Entry 1DZB (X-ray diffraction, 2.00 A resolution); this record covers chains A and X.

# Chain A
Name: Scfv fragment 1F9
From: Mus musculus
Notes: antibody fragment or engineered binder
Sequence (253 residues; numbered 1 to 322; 69 numbers in that range are skipped by the numbering (no residue carries them; nothing is unmodelled there); the number before each row is that of its first residue):
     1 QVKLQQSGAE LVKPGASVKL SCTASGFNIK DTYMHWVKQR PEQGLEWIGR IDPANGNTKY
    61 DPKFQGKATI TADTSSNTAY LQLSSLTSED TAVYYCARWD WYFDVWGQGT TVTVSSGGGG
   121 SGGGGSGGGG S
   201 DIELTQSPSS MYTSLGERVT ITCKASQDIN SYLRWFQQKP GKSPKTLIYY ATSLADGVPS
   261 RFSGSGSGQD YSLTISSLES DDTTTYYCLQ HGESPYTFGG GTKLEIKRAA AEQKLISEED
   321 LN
Disordered / not traced: 118-131, 308-322
Disulfide bonds: Cys-22/Cys-96, Cys-223/Cys-288

# Chain X
Name: Turkey egg-white lysozyme C
From: Meleagris gallopavo
Notes: EC 3.2.1.17
Reference sequence: P00703 (LYC_MELGA); residues 1-129 here correspond to UniProt positions 19-147 (UniProt number = residue number + 18)
Sequence (129 residues; row label = number of the first residue in the row):
     1 KVYGRCELAA AMKRLGLDNY RGYSLGNWVC AAKFESNFNT HATNRNTDGS TDYGILQINS
    61 RWWCNDGRTP GSKNLCNIPC SALLSSDITA SVNCAKKIAS GGNGMNAWVA WRNRCKGTDV
   121 HAWIRGCRL
Disulfide bonds: Cys-6/Cys-127, Cys-30/Cys-115, Cys-64/Cys-80, Cys-76/Cys-94

# Interface between chain A and chain X
Contacting residue pairs (39; chain A residue first):
  Lys-30(A) with Lys-116(X), hydrogen bond (backbone-side chain)
  Asp-31(A) with Asn-103(X); Asn-106(X); Arg-112(X), salt bridge
  Thr-32(A) with Asn-103(X); Asn-106(X)
  Tyr-33(A) with Tyr-23(X), hydrogen bond; Gly-102(X); Asn-103(X); Gly-104(X)
  His-35(A) with Gly-102(X)
  Ala-54(A) with Lys-116(X)
  Trp-99(A) with Gly-101(X); Gly-102(X); Asn-103(X), hydrogen bond (backbone-backbone)
  Asp-100(A) with Asn-103(X)
  Trp-101(A) with Trp-63(X); Lys-97(X), hydrogen bond (side chain-backbone); Ile-98(X), hydrogen bond (side chain-backbone); Gly-101(X)
  Tyr-102(A) with Trp-62(X); Lys-73(X); Leu-75(X)
  Phe-103(A) with Trp-62(X), hydrophobic
  Tyr-232(A) with Arg-21(X); Lys-97(X); Ser-100(X)
  Arg-234(A) with Gly-101(X), hydrogen bond (side chain-backbone)
  Tyr-250(A) with Leu-75(X); Lys-97(X), hydrogen bond
  Ser-253(A) with Lys-73(X); Leu-75(X)
  Leu-254(A) with Lys-73(X)
  Asp-256(A) with Arg-61(X), salt bridge; Lys-73(X), salt bridge
  His-291(A) with Arg-21(X), hydrogen bond (backbone-side chain); Ser-100(X), hydrogen bond (side chain-backbone)
  Gly-292(A) with Arg-21(X), hydrogen bond (backbone-side chain)
  Tyr-296(A) with Gly-102(X)
Also at the interface, not in a pair above, chain A (23 interface residues in all): Asp-52, Ile-229, Asn-230
Also at the interface, not in a pair above, chain X (19 interface residues in all): Tyr-20, Lys-96

# In short
23 residues of chain A face 19 of chain X across their interface, with 10 hydrogen bonds and 3 salt bridges.
Among the polar pairs are Asp-31(A)/Arg-112(X), Asp-256(A)/Arg-61(X) and Asp-256(A)/Lys-73(X).
Chain A is Scfv fragment 1F9 (Mus musculus) and chain X is Turkey egg-white lysozyme C (Meleagris gallopavo);
the structure, Crystal structure of phage library-derived single-chain Fv fragment 1F9 in complex with turkey
egg-white lysozyme, was determined by X-ray diffraction.
